Entry 4DFB (X-ray diffraction, 1.95 A resolution); this record covers chain A.

# Chain A
Name: APH(2")-Id
From: Enterococcus casseliflavus
UniProt: O68183 (O68183_ENTCA); residue numbers follow UniProt; this construct covers 1-301
Amino-acid sequence (322 residues; row label = number of the first residue in the row; numbers below 1 keep their minus sign (Mse-20 is residue -20)):
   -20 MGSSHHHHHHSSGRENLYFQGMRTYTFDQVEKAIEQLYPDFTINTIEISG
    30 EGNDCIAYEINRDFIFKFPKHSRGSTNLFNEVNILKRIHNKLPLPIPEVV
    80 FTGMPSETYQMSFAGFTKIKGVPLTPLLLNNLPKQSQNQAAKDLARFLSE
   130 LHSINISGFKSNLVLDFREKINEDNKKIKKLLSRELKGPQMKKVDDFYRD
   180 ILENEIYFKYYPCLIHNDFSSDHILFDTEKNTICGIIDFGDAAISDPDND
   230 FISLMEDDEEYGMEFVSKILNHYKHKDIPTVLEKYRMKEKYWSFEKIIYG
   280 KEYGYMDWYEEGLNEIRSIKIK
Not modelled in the structure: -20 to 0, 236-237, 300-301
Differences from the reference sequence: expression tag (-20 to 0)
Modified positions: Mse-20 (selenomethionine); Mse1, Mse83, Mse90, Mse170, Mse234, Mse242, Mse266, Mse285 (selenomethionine; parent Met)
Residues lining bound ligands: kanamycin a (KAN): Asn32, Asp197, Ser199, His202, Asp220, Glu235, Glu239, Trp271, Tyr278, Trp287

# Summary
Chain A binds kanamycin a.
Chain A is APH(2")-Id (Enterococcus casseliflavus); the structure, Crystal structure of aminoglycoside
phosphotransferase aph(2")-id/aph(2")-iva in complex with kanamycin, was determined by X-ray diffraction (same
publication as 4DE4, 4DFU and 4DBX).
